PDB entry 4QW7 | X-ray diffraction, 2.70 A resolution | chains H and Z of the 28 polymer chains in the assembly

# Chain H
Molecule: Proteasome subunit beta type-2
From: Saccharomyces cerevisiae
Notes: EC 3.4.25.1
Reference sequence: P25043 (PSB2_YEAST); residues 1-232 here correspond to UniProt positions 30-261 (UniProt number = residue number + 29)
Sequence (232 residues; each row starts with the number of its first residue):
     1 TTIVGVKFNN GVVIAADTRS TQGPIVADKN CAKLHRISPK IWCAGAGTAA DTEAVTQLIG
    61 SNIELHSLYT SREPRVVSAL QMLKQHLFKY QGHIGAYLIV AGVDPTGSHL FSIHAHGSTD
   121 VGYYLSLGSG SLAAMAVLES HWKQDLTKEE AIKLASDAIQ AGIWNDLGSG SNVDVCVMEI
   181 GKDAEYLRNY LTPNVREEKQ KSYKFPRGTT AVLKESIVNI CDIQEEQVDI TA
Not modelled in the structure: 223-232
Curated features (UniProtKB/Swiss-Prot):
  - active site: Thr1 (Nucleophile)
Covalently attached groups: CARFILZOMIB, bound form (3BV) linked to Thr1
Residues lining bound ligands:
  - CARFILZOMIB, bound form (3BV; N-{(2S)-2-[(morpholin-4-ylacetyl)amino]-4-phenylbutanoyl}-L-leucyl-N-[(2R,3S,4S)-1,3-dihydroxy-2,6-dimethylheptan-4-yl]-L-phenylalaninamide), molecule 1: Arg19, Ser20, Thr21, Gln22, Ala27, Cys31, Lys33, Gly45, Ala46, Gly47, Thr48, Ala49, Thr52, Ser129, Gly168
  - CARFILZOMIB, bound form (3BV), molecule 2: His114, His116, Ser118, Asp120

# Chain Z
Molecule: Proteasome subunit beta type-6
From: Saccharomyces cerevisiae
Notes: EC 3.4.25.1
Reference sequence: P23724 (PSB6_YEAST); residues 1-222 here correspond to UniProt positions 20-241 (UniProt number = residue number + 19)
Sequence (222 residues; each row starts with the number of its first residue):
     1 QFNPYGDNGG TILGIAGEDF AVLAGDTRNI TDYSINSRYE PKVFDCGDNI VMSANGFAAD
    61 GDALVKRFKN SVKWYHFDHN DKKLSINSAA RNIQHLLYGK RFFPYYVHTI IAGLDEDGKG
   121 AVYSFDPVGS YEREQCRAGG AAASLIMPFL DNQVNFKNQY EPGTNGKVKK PLKYLSVEEV
   181 IKLVRDSFTS ATERHIQVGD GLEILIVTKD GVRKEFYELK RD
Bound ions: Mg2+: Thr192, His195, Val198
Residues lining bound ligands: CARFILZOMIB, bound form (3BV; N-{(2S)-2-[(morpholin-4-ylacetyl)amino]-4-phenylbutanoyl}-L-leucyl-N-[(2R,3S,4S)-1,3-dihydroxy-2,6-dimethylheptan-4-yl]-L-phenylalaninamide): Arg101, Pro104, His108, Asp126, Pro127, Val128, Ser130

# Chain H / chain Z interface
Contacting residue pairs (57; chain H residue first):
  Arg19(H) with Ile196(Z); Asp222(Z), salt bridge
  Pro24(H) with Arg194(Z); His195(Z); Ile196(Z), hydrogen bond (backbone-backbone)
  Ile25(H) with Arg194(Z); His195(Z)
  Val26(H) with Glu193(Z); Arg194(Z), hydrogen bond (backbone-backbone); Ile196(Z), hydrophobic
  Ala27(H) with Arg194(Z), hydrogen bond (backbone-side chain)
  Lys29(H) with Glu193(Z), salt bridge; Arg194(Z)
  Ile163(H) with Asp222(Z)
  Trp164(H) with Ile35(Z); Arg38(Z), hydrogen bond (backbone-side chain); Arg221(Z); Asp222(Z)
  Asn165(H) with Tyr33(Z); Arg38(Z)
  Asp166(H) with Tyr33(Z); Asp222(Z)
  Leu167(H) with Arg28(Z); Ile30(Z), hydrophobic; Asp32(Z); Tyr33(Z), hydrogen bond (backbone-backbone); Ile35(Z), hydrophobic; Ile196(Z)
  Gly168(H) with Tyr33(Z)
  Ser169(H) with Asp222(Z)
  Gly170(H) with Asp222(Z)
  Ser171(H) with Asp222(Z), hydrogen bond (backbone-side chain)
  Asn194(H) with Lys220(Z), hydrogen bond (backbone-side chain); Asp222(Z)
  Arg196(H) with Thr189(Z), hydrogen bond; Ser190(Z), hydrogen bond; Glu193(Z)
  Glu197(H) with Arg185(Z), salt bridge
  Lys199(H) with Asp186(Z)
  Gln200(H) with Lys182(Z); Arg185(Z); Asp186(Z), hydrogen bond (backbone-side chain)
  Lys201(H) with Glu179(Z); Asp186(Z), hydrogen bond (backbone-side chain)
  Tyr203(H) with Phe149(Z); Gln153(Z); Leu183(Z); Asp186(Z), hydrogen bond
  Phe205(H) with Asn152(Z); Gln153(Z); Gln159(Z)
  Arg207(H) with Pro162(Z)
  Gly208(H) with Pro162(Z)
  Thr209(H) with Gln159(Z); Tyr160(Z), hydrogen bond (backbone-backbone)
  Ala211(H) with Tyr160(Z), hydrophobic; Gly166(Z)
Interface residues without a listed pair, chain H (33 interface residues in all): Thr21, Gly23, Asp28, Ser129, Val195, Pro206
Interface residues without a listed pair, chain Z (33 interface residues in all): Ser34, Leu145, Asn158, Glu161, Gly163, Glu218

# Summary
Chain H and chain Z each contribute 33 residues to their interface, with 13 hydrogen bonds and 3 salt bridges.
Among the polar pairs are Arg19(H)-Asp222(Z), Lys29(H)-Glu193(Z) and Glu197(H)-Arg185(Z). Ligands of chain H:
CARFILZOMIB, bound form. Chain Z binds CARFILZOMIB, bound form.
Here chain H is Proteasome subunit beta type-2 and chain Z is Proteasome subunit beta type-6, both from
Saccharomyces cerevisiae. Entry 4QW7 (yCP beta5-M45T mutant in complex with carfilzomib) was determined by
X-ray diffraction (same publication as 4QUX, 4QUY, 4QV0, 4QV1, 4QV3, 4QV4 and 42 further entries).
